2E6H - chains A and B of the 4 polymer chains in the assembly; structure by X-ray diffraction, 2.10 A resolution.

Chain A (and B):
Protein: 5'-nucleotidase surE
Organism: Thermus thermophilus
Notes: EC 3.1.3.5; chain B of this document is another copy of the same molecule, construct and numbering; everything in this record applies to it too
UniProtKB: Q53W92 (SURE_THET8); residue numbers follow UniProt; this construct covers 1-244
Sequence (244 residues; numbered 1 to 244; the number before each row is that of its first residue):
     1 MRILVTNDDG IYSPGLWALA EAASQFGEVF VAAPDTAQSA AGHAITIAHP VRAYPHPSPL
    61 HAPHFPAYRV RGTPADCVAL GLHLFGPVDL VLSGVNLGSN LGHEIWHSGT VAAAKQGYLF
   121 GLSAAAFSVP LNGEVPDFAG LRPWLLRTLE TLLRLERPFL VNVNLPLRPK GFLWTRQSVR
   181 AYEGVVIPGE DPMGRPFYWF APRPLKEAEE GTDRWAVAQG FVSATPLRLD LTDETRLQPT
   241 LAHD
Unresolved in the structure: 37-41, 132-133, 244 (chain B: 36-42, 60-62, 242-244)
Differences from the reference sequence: engineered mutation Ala-37 (Glu in Q53W92)
Metal / ion sites: Mn2+: Asp-8, Asp-9, Asn-96 (together with sulfate ion)
Swiss-Prot annotation at these positions:
  - binding site (a divalent metal cation): Asp-8, Asp-9, Ser-39, Asn-96

How chain A and chain B interact:
Residue-residue contacts (132):
  His-43(A) with His-107(B)
  Ala-44(A) with His-107(B)
  Ile-45(A) with Phe-200(B), hydrophobic; Pro-202(B), hydrophobic
  Thr-46(A) with Phe-200(B)
  Ile-47(A) with Trp-199(B); Phe-200(B)
  Ala-48(A) with Trp-199(B)
  His-49(A) with Trp-199(B)
  Pro-50(A) with Phe-197(B), hydrophobic; Tyr-198(B); Trp-199(B)
  Val-51(A) with Phe-197(B); Tyr-198(B), hydrogen bond (backbone-backbone); Phe-200(B), hydrophobic
  Arg-52(A) with Asp-191(B), salt bridge; Arg-195(B), hydrogen bond (side chain-backbone); Pro-196(B), hydrogen bond (side chain-backbone)
  Ala-53(A) with Tyr-198(B), hydrophobic
  Tyr-54(A) with Arg-195(B), hydrogen bond
  Asp-76(A) with Phe-200(B)
  Ala-79(A) with Val-186(B)
  Leu-80(A) with Tyr-198(B), hydrophobic; Phe-200(B), hydrophobic
  His-83(A) with Val-186(B); Pro-188(B)
  Leu-84(A) with Tyr-198(B)
  Ile-105(A) with Leu-231(B), hydrophobic
  Trp-106(A) with Lys-115(B); Arg-228(B); Leu-229(B), hydrogen bond (side chain-backbone); Leu-231(B), hydrophobic
  His-107(A) with His-43(B); Ala-44(B); Lys-115(B)
  Lys-115(A) with Trp-106(B); His-107(B)
  Leu-119(A) with Arg-180(B); Ala-181(B); Tyr-182(B), hydrogen bond (backbone-backbone)
  Phe-120(A) with Tyr-182(B); Glu-183(B); Gly-184(B); Pro-202(B), hydrophobic
  Leu-155(A) with Arg-236(B)
  Glu-156(A) with Arg-236(B), hydrogen bond (backbone-side chain)
  Pro-158(A) with Arg-236(B), hydrogen bond (backbone-side chain)
  Phe-159(A) with Arg-236(B)
  Leu-173(A) with Thr-240(B)
  Trp-174(A) with Gln-238(B)
  Thr-175(A) with Leu-237(B)
  Arg-176(A) with Asp-230(B), salt bridge; Thr-232(B); Leu-237(B)
  Gln-177(A) with Leu-229(B); Asp-230(B); Leu-231(B), hydrogen bond (side chain-backbone); Thr-232(B), hydrogen bond (backbone-side chain)
  Val-179(A) with Asp-230(B)
  Ala-181(A) with Leu-119(B)
  Tyr-182(A) with Leu-119(B), hydrogen bond (backbone-backbone); Phe-120(B)
  Gly-184(A) with Phe-120(B)
  Val-186(A) with Ala-79(B); His-83(B)
  Pro-188(A) with His-83(B)
  Asp-191(A) with Arg-52(B), salt bridge
  Arg-195(A) with Arg-52(B)
  Pro-196(A) with Arg-52(B), hydrogen bond (backbone-side chain)
  Phe-197(A) with Pro-50(B), hydrophobic; Val-51(B); Arg-52(B)
  Tyr-198(A) with Pro-50(B); Val-51(B), hydrogen bond (backbone-backbone); Leu-80(B), hydrophobic; Leu-84(B)
  Trp-199(A) with Ile-47(B); Ala-48(B); His-49(B); Pro-50(B)
  Phe-200(A) with Ile-45(B), hydrophobic; Thr-46(B); Ile-47(B); Val-51(B), hydrophobic; Asp-76(B); Ala-79(B), hydrophobic; Leu-80(B), hydrophobic
  Pro-202(A) with Phe-120(B), hydrophobic
  Pro-226(A) with Thr-232(B); Asp-233(B), hydrogen bond (backbone-backbone); Arg-236(B)
  Leu-227(A) with Leu-231(B); Asp-233(B)
  Arg-228(A) with Trp-106(B); Arg-228(B); Asp-230(B); Leu-231(B), hydrogen bond (backbone-backbone); Thr-232(B); Asp-233(B); Glu-234(B), salt bridge
  Leu-229(A) with Trp-106(B), hydrogen bond (backbone-side chain); Gln-177(B)
  Asp-230(A) with Arg-176(B), salt bridge; Gln-177(B); Val-179(B); Arg-228(B)
  Leu-231(A) with Ile-105(B), hydrophobic; Trp-106(B); Gln-177(B), hydrogen bond (backbone-side chain); Leu-227(B); Arg-228(B), hydrogen bond (backbone-backbone); Leu-231(B), hydrophobic
  Thr-232(A) with Arg-176(B); Gln-177(B), hydrogen bond (side chain-backbone); Pro-226(B); Arg-228(B), hydrogen bond (backbone-side chain)
  Asp-233(A) with Pro-226(B), hydrogen bond (backbone-backbone); Leu-227(B); Arg-228(B)
  Glu-234(A) with Arg-176(B), salt bridge
  Arg-236(A) with Pro-158(B), hydrogen bond (side chain-backbone); Phe-159(B); Pro-226(B)
  Leu-237(A) with Trp-174(B); Thr-175(B); Arg-176(B)
  Pro-239(A) with Leu-155(B), hydrophobic; Trp-174(B)
  Thr-240(A) with Glu-156(B), hydrogen bond
  Leu-241(A) with Arg-154(B); Leu-155(B), hydrophobic
  Ala-242(A) with Arg-154(B), hydrogen bond (backbone-side chain)
Interface residues without a listed pair, chain A (65 interface residues in all): Ala-112, Arg-180, Glu-183, Thr-225
Interface residues without a listed pair, chain B (64 interface residues in all): Ala-53, Ala-112, Thr-151, Thr-225, Pro-239

Summary:
65 residues of chain A face 64 of chain B across their interface, with 24 hydrogen bonds and 6 salt bridges.
Polar pairs include Arg-52(A)/Asp-191(B), Arg-176(A)/Asp-230(B) and Arg-228(A)/Glu-234(B). Asp-8(A), Asp-9(A)
and Asn-96(A) coordinate Mn2+. UniProt lists 4 divalent metal cation-binding residues on chain A.
Both chains are 5'-nucleotidase surE (Thermus thermophilus). Entry 2E6H (Crystal structure of E37A mutant of
the stationary phase survival protein SurE from Thermus thermophilus HB8 ...) was determined by X-ray
diffraction together with 2E69, 2E6B, 2E6C, 2E6E and 2E6G from the same study.
